PDB entry 6W0W | X-ray diffraction, 2.80 A resolution | chains A and B

[Chain A (and B)]
Name: Ketohexokinase
Source organism: Homo sapiens
Notes: EC 2.7.1.3; chain B of this document is another copy of the same molecule, construct and numbering; everything in this record applies to it too
Reference sequence: P50053 (KHK_HUMAN); residues 5-298 here = UniProt positions 5-298
Amino-acid sequence (313 residues; each row starts with the number of its first residue; numbers below 1 keep their minus sign (Met-14 is residue -14)):
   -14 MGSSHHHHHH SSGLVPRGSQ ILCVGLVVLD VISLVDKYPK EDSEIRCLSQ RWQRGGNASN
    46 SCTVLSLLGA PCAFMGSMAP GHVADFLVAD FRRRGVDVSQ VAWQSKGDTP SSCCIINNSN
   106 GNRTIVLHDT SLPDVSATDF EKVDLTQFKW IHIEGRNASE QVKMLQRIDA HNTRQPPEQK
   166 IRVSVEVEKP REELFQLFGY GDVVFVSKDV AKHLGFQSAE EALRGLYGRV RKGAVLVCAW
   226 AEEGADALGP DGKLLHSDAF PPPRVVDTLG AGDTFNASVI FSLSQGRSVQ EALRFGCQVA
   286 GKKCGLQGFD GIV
Disordered / not traced: -14 to 2 (chain B: -14 to -3)
Construct notes: expression tag (-14 to 4)
UniProt features mapped onto this chain:
  - binding site (beta-D-fructose): Asp15, Gly41, Asn42, Asn45, Asp258
  - binding site (ATP): Arg108, Ala226 to Gly229, Gly255 to Asp258
  - natural variant: Gly40 (G40R: In FRUCT), Ala43 (A43T: In FRUCT)
Residues lining bound ligands: RZA (6-[(3R,4S)-3,4-bis(oxidanyl)pyrrolidin-1-yl]-2-[(2S,3R)-2-methyl-3-oxidanyl-azetidin-1-yl]-4-(trifluoromethyl)pyridine-3-carbonitrile): Arg108, Ala224, Trp225, Ala226, Glu227, Gly229, Ala230, Ala244, Phe245, Pro246, Pro247, Val250, Thr253, Ala256, Gly257, Phe260, Cys282, Ala285, Gly286, Cys289

[Interface between chain A and chain B]
Pairs across the interface (70; chain A residue first):
  Leu14(A) - Trp37(B)  hydrophobic
  Val16(A) - Trp37(B)  hydrophobic
  Val20(A) - Val111(B)  hydrophobic
  Tyr23(A) - Pro24(B)  hydrogen bond (side chain-backbone)
  Tyr23(A) - Lys25(B)
  Tyr23(A) - Glu26(B)
  Pro24(A) - Tyr23(B)  hydrogen bond (backbone-side chain)
  Lys25(A) - Thr109(B)
  Glu26(A) - Tyr23(B)
  Glu26(A) - Asn102(B)
  Glu26(A) - Asn105(B)  hydrogen bond
  Glu26(A) - Asn107(B)  hydrogen bond
  Glu26(A) - Thr109(B)
  Asp27(A) - Asn107(B)
  Asp27(A) - Arg108(B)
  Asp27(A) - Thr109(B)  hydrogen bond (backbone-side chain)
  Ser28(A) - Thr109(B)
  Ser28(A) - Ile110(B)  hydrogen bond (backbone-backbone)
  Glu29(A) - Ile110(B)
  Glu29(A) - Leu112(B)
  Ile30(A) - Ile110(B)  hydrogen bond (backbone-backbone)
  Ile30(A) - Val111(B)
  Ile30(A) - Leu112(B)  hydrogen bond (backbone-backbone)
  Arg31(A) - Leu112(B)
  Arg31(A) - His113(B)  hydrogen bond (side chain-backbone)
  Cys32(A) - Val111(B)  hydrophobic
  Cys32(A) - Leu112(B)  hydrogen bond (backbone-backbone)
  Cys32(A) - Asp114(B)
  Leu33(A) - Asp114(B)
  Ser34(A) - Asp114(B)
  Gln35(A) - Asp93(B)
  Gln35(A) - Thr94(B)  hydrogen bond (side chain-backbone)
  Gln35(A) - Ser96(B)
  Gln35(A) - His113(B)
  Gln35(A) - Asp114(B)  hydrogen bond (side chain-backbone)
  Trp37(A) - Trp37(B)  hydrophobic
  Trp37(A) - His67(B)
  Trp37(A) - Val68(B)
  Phe71(A) - His67(B)
  Ser96(A) - Gln35(B)  hydrogen bond
  Cys98(A) - Val16(B)  hydrophobic
  Cys98(A) - Cys98(B)  hydrogen bond
  Ile100(A) - Ile100(B)  hydrophobic
  Asn102(A) - Glu26(B)  hydrogen bond
  Asn105(A) - Glu26(B)  hydrogen bond
  Asn107(A) - Glu26(B)  hydrogen bond
  Asn107(A) - Asp27(B)
  Arg108(A) - Asp27(B)  hydrogen bond (side chain-backbone)
  Arg108(A) - Glu29(B)  salt bridge
  Thr109(A) - Lys25(B)
  Thr109(A) - Glu26(B)
  Thr109(A) - Asp27(B)  hydrogen bond (side chain-backbone)
  Thr109(A) - Ser28(B)
  Ile110(A) - Ser28(B)  hydrogen bond (backbone-backbone)
  Ile110(A) - Glu29(B)
  Ile110(A) - Ile30(B)  hydrogen bond (backbone-backbone)
  Val111(A) - Ser18(B)
  Val111(A) - Val20(B)  hydrophobic
  Val111(A) - Ile30(B)
  Val111(A) - Cys32(B)  hydrophobic
  Val111(A) - Gln35(B)
  Leu112(A) - Ile30(B)  hydrogen bond (backbone-backbone)
  Leu112(A) - Arg31(B)
  Leu112(A) - Cys32(B)  hydrogen bond (backbone-backbone)
  His113(A) - Cys32(B)
  His113(A) - Gln35(B)
  Asp114(A) - Arg31(B)  salt bridge
  Arg141(A) - Arg31(B)
  Glu173(A) - Glu29(B)
  Lys174(A) - Glu29(B)  salt bridge
Other interface residues (no listed pair), chain A (37 interface residues in all): Ser18, Ser97, Thr253
Other interface residues (no listed pair), chain B (35 interface residues in all): Leu14, Pro95, Lys174

[In short]
37 residues of chain A and 35 residues of chain B are in contact, with 23 hydrogen bonds and 3 salt bridges.
Polar contacts include Arg108(A)-Glu29(B), Asp114(A)-Arg31(B) and Lys174(A)-Glu29(B). Bound to chain A:
compound RZA.
Chain A and chain B are both Ketohexokinase (Homo sapiens); the structure, Structure of KHK in complex with
compound 3, was determined by X-ray diffraction together with 6W0N, 6W0X, 6W0Y and 6W0Z from the same study.
